7QZG - chains B and C of the 6 polymer chains in the assembly; structure by X-ray diffraction, 2.10 A resolution.

== Chain B (and C) ==
Protein: Dyp-type peroxidase family
From: Streptomyces lividans
Notes: chain C of this document is another copy of the same molecule, construct and numbering; everything in this record applies to it too
Reference sequence: A0A7U8UU09 (A0A7U8UU09_STRLI); residues 1-316 here correspond to UniProt positions 14-329 (UniProt number = residue number + 13)
Sequence (316 residues; numbered 1 to 316; the number before each row is that of its first residue):
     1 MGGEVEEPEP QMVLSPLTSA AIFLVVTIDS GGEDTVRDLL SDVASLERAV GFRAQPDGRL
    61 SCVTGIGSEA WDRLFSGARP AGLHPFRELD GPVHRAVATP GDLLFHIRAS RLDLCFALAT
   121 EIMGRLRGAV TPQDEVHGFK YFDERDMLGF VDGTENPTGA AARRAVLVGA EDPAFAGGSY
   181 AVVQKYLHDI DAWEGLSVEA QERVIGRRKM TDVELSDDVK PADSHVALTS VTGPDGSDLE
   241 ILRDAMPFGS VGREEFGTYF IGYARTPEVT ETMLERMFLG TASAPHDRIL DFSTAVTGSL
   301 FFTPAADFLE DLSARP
Disordered / not traced: 1-6, 313-316
Construct notes: engineered mutation A245 (Asn258 in A0A7U8UU09)
Ion coordination: heme Fe near H225 (its only coordinating residue here)
Ligand contacts: heme (HEM): D146, L148, F150, V151, D152, G153, T154, E155, Q184, Y186, H188, I205, R207, H225, V226, T229, S230, I241, R243, T258, F260, T270, M273, L274, M277, I289, S293
Reported in the primary citation:
  - mutagenesis - N245A: unchanged catalytic activity
  - mutagenesis - N245A: decreased stability in response to Compound I
  - catalytic residues: R243 (proposed by the authors, not directly observed)

== How chain B and chain C interact ==
Contacting residue pairs (16):
  E9(B) - A160(C)
  E9(B) - A161(C)  hydrogen bond (side chain-backbone)
  R48(B) - T154(C)
  R48(B) - E155(C)  salt bridge
  A49(B) - T211(C)
  A49(B) - D212(C)
  F52(B) - E144(C)
  F52(B) - V151(C)  hydrophobic
  F52(B) - D152(C)
  F52(B) - G153(C)
  F52(B) - T154(C)
  R53(B) - D143(C)
  R53(B) - V151(C)
  R53(B) - M210(C)
  R53(B) - T211(C)  hydrogen bond (side chain-backbone)
  Q55(B) - L17(C)
Also at the interface, not in a pair above, chain B (8 interface residues in all): L46, E121
Also at the interface, not in a pair above, chain C (17 interface residues in all): R145, T158, R207, V213

== Summary ==
8 residues of chain B and 17 residues of chain C are in contact, with 2 hydrogen bonds and 1 salt bridge.
Polar pairs include R48(B)-E155(C), E9(B)-A161(C) and R53(B)-T211(C). Ligands of chain B: heme. From the
paper: the catalytic residue R243(B); N245A of chain B reduces stability in response to Compound I.
Chain B and chain C are both Dyp-type peroxidase family (Streptomyces lividans); the structure, SFX structure
of dye-type peroxidase DtpB N245A variant in the ferric state, was determined by X-ray diffraction together
with 7QZE, 7QZF, 7QZH and 7ZMJ from the same study.
